8Q15 - chains G and I of the 10 polymer chains in the assembly; structure by electron microscopy, 3.60 A resolution.

[Chain G]
Name: Histone H4
Sequence (103 residues; row label = number of the first residue in the row):
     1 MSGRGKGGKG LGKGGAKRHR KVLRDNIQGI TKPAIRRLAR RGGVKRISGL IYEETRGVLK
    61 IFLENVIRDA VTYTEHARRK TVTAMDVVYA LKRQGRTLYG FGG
Disordered / not traced: 1-24

[Chain I]
Molecule: Widom 601
Sequence (146 nucleotides; row label = number of the first residue in the row; numbers below 1 keep their minus sign (DC-72 is residue -72)):
   -72 CAGGATGTAT ATATGTGACA CGTGCCTGGA GACTAGGGAG TAATCCCCTT GGCGGTTAAA
   -12 ACGCGGGGGA CAGCGCGTAC GTGCGTTTAA GCGGTGCTAG AGCTGTCTAC GACCAATTGA
    48 GCGGCCTCGG CACCGGGATT CTCCAG
Disordered / not traced: -72 to -47, 73

[Interface between chain G and chain I]
Residue-residue contacts - 10 pairs, chain G then chain I:
  Arg46(G) with DC7(I), sugar contact; DG8(I), phosphate contact
  Ile47(G) with DC7(I), sugar contact; DG8(I), hydrogen bond to the phosphate
  Ser48(G) with DC7(I), hydrogen bond to the phosphate
  Gly49(G) with DC7(I), hydrogen bond to the phosphate
  Arg79(G) with DA28(I), phosphate contact
  Lys80(G) with DG27(I), salt bridge to the phosphate; DA28(I), hydrogen bond to the phosphate
  Thr81(G) with DA28(I), sugar contact
Also at the interface, not in a pair above, chain G (9 interface residues in all): Arg40, Lys45
Also at the interface, not in a pair above, chain I (6 interface residues in all): DT9, DG29

[Overview]
Chain G and chain I form an interface of 9 and 6 residues respectively, with 4 hydrogen bonds and 1 salt
bridge. Polar contacts include Ile47(G)-DG8(I), Ser48(G)-DC7(I) and Gly49(G)-DC7(I).
Here chain G is Histone H4 and chain I is Widom 601. Entry 8Q15 (CryoEM structure of canonical rice nucleosome
core particle) was determined by electron microscopy, deposited together with 8Q16.
